PDB entry 6T40 | X-ray diffraction, 1.67 A resolution | chains B and C of the 4 polymer chains in the assembly

[Chain B]
Protein: VP2
Source organism: Enterovirus F
UniProt: Q2LKZ0 (Q2LKZ0_9ENTO); residues 1-244 here correspond to UniProt positions 72-315 (UniProt number = residue number + 71)
Chain sequence (244 residues; each row starts with the number of its first residue):
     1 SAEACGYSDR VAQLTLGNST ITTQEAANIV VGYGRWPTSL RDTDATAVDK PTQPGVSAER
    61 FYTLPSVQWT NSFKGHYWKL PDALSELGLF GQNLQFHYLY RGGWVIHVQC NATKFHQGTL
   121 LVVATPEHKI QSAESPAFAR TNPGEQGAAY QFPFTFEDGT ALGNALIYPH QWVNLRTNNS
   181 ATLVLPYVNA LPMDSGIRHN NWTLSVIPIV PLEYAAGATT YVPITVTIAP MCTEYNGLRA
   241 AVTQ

[Chain C]
Protein: VP3
Source organism: Enterovirus F
UniProt: Q2LKZ0 (Q2LKZ0_9ENTO); residues 1-243 here correspond to UniProt positions 316-558 (UniProt number = residue number + 315)
Chain sequence (243 residues; each row starts with the number of its first residue):
     1 GIPTLYTPGS GQFLTTDDFQ TPCMLPKFQP TPVIDIPGEV KNFLEVVQVE SLVEINNVES
    61 AEGVARYRIP LNVQDAMDGQ IMALRVDPGI DGPMQSTLLG VFTRYYAQWS GSLDFTFMFC
   121 GTFMTTGKVI IAYTPPGGDQ PTNRRQAMLG THVVWDFGLQ SSITLVVPWI SSGHFRGTTL
   181 ENTIYKYRYY EAGYITMWYQ TNMVVPPNFP TTASILMFVA AQPNFSLRIL KDRPDISQEG
   241 ALQ
Construct notes: conflict Phe102 (Leu417 in Q2LKZ0), Thr103 (His418 in Q2LKZ0), Asn143 (Ala458 in Q2LKZ0), Ala192 (Arg507 in Q2LKZ0), Thr211 (Asn526 in Q2LKZ0), Thr212 (His527 in Q2LKZ0)
Bound ions: K+: Asp114, Gln222 (shared with 1 residue of chain A)
Ligand contacts:
  - cysteine (CYS): Gln238, Glu239, Gly240, Ala241
  - cysteine / glycine: Gln238, Glu239, Gly240, Ala241

[Interface between chain B and chain C]
Contacting residue pairs - 74 pairs, chain B then chain C:
  Tyr33(B) - Gly38(C)
  Arg35(B) - Asp35(C)  salt bridge
  Arg35(B) - Pro37(C)
  Arg41(B) - Asp35(C)
  Asp44(B) - Val33(C)
  Asp44(B) - Ile34(C)
  Asp44(B) - Asp35(C)  hydrogen bond (side chain-backbone)
  Lys114(B) - Thr122(C)
  Lys114(B) - Phe123(C)
  Lys114(B) - Met124(C)
  Lys114(B) - Phe209(C)
  Phe115(B) - Thr122(C)
  Phe115(B) - Phe209(C)  hydrophobic
  His116(B) - Thr122(C)
  Gln117(B) - Cys120(C)
  Gln117(B) - Gly121(C)
  Gln117(B) - Thr122(C)  hydrogen bond (side chain-backbone)
  Gln117(B) - Pro210(C)
  Gln117(B) - Thr212(C)  hydrogen bond (side chain-backbone)
  Gln117(B) - Ala213(C)
  Gly118(B) - Cys120(C)
  Thr119(B) - Met118(C)
  Thr119(B) - Cys120(C)  hydrogen bond
  Phe154(B) - Glu54(C)
  Phe154(B) - Gly63(C)
  Phe154(B) - Val64(C)
  Phe154(B) - Tyr67(C)  hydrophobic
  Ala161(B) - Ser96(C)
  Leu162(B) - Val64(C)  hydrophobic
  Leu162(B) - Tyr67(C)
  Gly163(B) - Ser51(C)
  Gly163(B) - Leu52(C)  hydrogen bond (backbone-backbone)
  Gly163(B) - Tyr67(C)  hydrogen bond (backbone-side chain)
  Asn164(B) - Ser51(C)  hydrogen bond
  Asn164(B) - Ser96(C)  hydrogen bond (side chain-backbone)
  Asn164(B) - Thr97(C)
  Asn164(B) - Leu98(C)  hydrogen bond (side chain-backbone)
  Leu166(B) - Val49(C)
  Leu166(B) - Glu50(C)
  Leu166(B) - Ser51(C)
  Leu166(B) - Phe218(C)  hydrophobic
  Ile167(B) - Val46(C)  hydrophobic
  Ile167(B) - Val49(C)  hydrophobic
  Ile167(B) - Leu98(C)  hydrophobic
  Trp172(B) - Leu52(C)  hydrophobic
  Trp172(B) - Leu216(C)  hydrophobic
  Trp172(B) - Phe218(C)  hydrophobic
  Asn174(B) - Met118(C)
  Asn174(B) - Phe119(C)  hydrogen bond (side chain-backbone)
  Asn174(B) - Cys120(C)
  Arg176(B) - Phe119(C)
  Arg176(B) - Gly121(C)
  Arg176(B) - Thr122(C)  hydrogen bond (side chain-backbone)
  Arg176(B) - Phe123(C)
  Arg176(B) - Thr125(C)
  Arg176(B) - Gly158(C)  hydrogen bond (side chain-backbone)
  Thr177(B) - Ser161(C)
  Pro186(B) - Pro37(C)  hydrophobic
  Tyr187(B) - Pro37(C)
  Asn189(B) - Ile36(C)
  Leu191(B) - Ile34(C)
  Pro192(B) - Ile34(C)
  Ile209(B) - Leu52(C)  hydrophobic
  Ile209(B) - Val64(C)  hydrophobic
  Ile209(B) - Arg68(C)  hydrogen bond (backbone-side chain)
  Ile209(B) - Leu216(C)  hydrophobic
  Val210(B) - Arg68(C)
  Val210(B) - Cys120(C)  hydrophobic
  Pro211(B) - Arg68(C)
  Tyr214(B) - Pro210(C)
  Ala215(B) - Asn208(C)
  Ala215(B) - Phe209(C)  hydrophobic
  Ala215(B) - Pro210(C)
  Ala216(B) - Asn208(C)  hydrogen bond (backbone-backbone)
Interface residues without a listed pair, chain B (38 interface residues in all): Thr38, Pro153, Val188, Ala190, Pro208, Glu213
Interface residues without a listed pair, chain C (40 interface residues in all): Arg66, Phe157, Leu159, Ser214

[Overview]
The interface between chain B and chain C involves 38 residues on one side and 40 on the other; the contacts
include 14 hydrogen bonds and 1 salt bridge. Polar pairs include Arg35(B)-Asp35(C), Asp44(B)-Asp35(C) and
Gln117(B)-Thr122(C). Ligands of chain C: cysteine and cysteine / glycine.
Here chain B is VP2 and chain C is VP3, both from Enterovirus F. Entry 6T40 (Bovine enterovirus F3 in complex
with a Cysteinylglycine dipeptide) was determined by X-ray diffraction together with 6T48 and 6T4C from the
same study.
